PDB entry 9CTU | electron microscopy, 3.03 A resolution | chains A and B of the 6 polymer chains in the assembly

Chain A (and B):
Protein: Membrane protein
From: Severe acute respiratory syndrome coronavirus 2
Notes: chain B of this document is another copy of the same molecule, construct and numbering; everything in this record applies to it too
UniProt: P0DTC5 (VME1_SARS2); residues 1-222 here = UniProt positions 1-222
Amino-acid sequence (231 residues; each row starts with the number of its first residue):
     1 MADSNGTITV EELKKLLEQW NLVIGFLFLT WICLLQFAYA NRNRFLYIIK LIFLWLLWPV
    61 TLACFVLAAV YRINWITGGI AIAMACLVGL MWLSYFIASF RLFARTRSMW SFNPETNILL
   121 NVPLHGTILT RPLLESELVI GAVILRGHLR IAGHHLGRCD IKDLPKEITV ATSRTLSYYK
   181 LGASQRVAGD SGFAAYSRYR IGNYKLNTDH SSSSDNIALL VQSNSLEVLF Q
Unresolved in the structure: 1-15, 205-231
Sequence notes: expression tag (223-231)
Swiss-Prot annotation at these positions:
  - glycosylation: N5 (N-linked (GlcNAc...) asparagine)
  - natural variant: D3 (D3G: In strain: Omicron/BA.1; D3N: In strain: Omicron/BA.5, Omicron/BQ.1.1), Q19 (Q19E: In strain: Omicron/BA.1, Omicron/BA.2 and 7 more), A63 (A63T: In strain: Omicron/BA.1, Omicron/BA.2 and 7 more), I82 (I82T: In strain: Eta/B.1.525 and Delta/B.1.617.2)
  - mutagenesis: R42 to R44 (Partial loss of N-RNA binding)
Bound ions: K+: S99, S111, N113, T116, N117
Residues lining bound ligands: 1PX ((2S,3R,4E)-2-(hexadecanoylamino)-3-hydroxyoctadec-4-en-1-yl dihydrogen phosphate): R44, F45, I48, L51, I52, W55, M109, W110, F112, N113, P114, I128, L129, T130, R131
What the authors report for this chain:
  - binding site for 1PX: R44, F45, I48, L51, I52, W55, M109, W110, P114, R131
  - K+ coordination: S99, S111, N113, T116, N117
  - conformationally variable residues (side-chain flip): W110, H125, P132, E137, R150, H155, R158

Chain A / chain B interface:
Pairs across the interface - 98 pairs, chain A then chain B:
  L17(A) - L17(B)
  E18(A) - L17(B)
  E18(A) - Y71(B)
  E18(A) - I73(B)
  Q19(A) - I73(B)
  W20(A) - N21(B)
  N21(A) - W20(B)
  N21(A) - C64(B)
  N21(A) - L67(B)
  L22(A) - T77(B)
  I24(A) - I24(B)  hydrophobic
  I24(A) - F28(B)  hydrophobic
  G25(A) - C64(B)
  G25(A) - F65(B)
  F26(A) - F65(B)
  F26(A) - I80(B)  hydrophobic
  F26(A) - M84(B)  hydrophobic
  F28(A) - F28(B)  hydrophobic
  F28(A) - L57(B)  hydrophobic
  F28(A) - V60(B)
  F28(A) - T61(B)
  L29(A) - T61(B)
  L29(A) - M84(B)  hydrophobic
  L29(A) - V88(B)  hydrophobic
  L29(A) - M91(B)  hydrophobic
  W31(A) - F28(B)  hydrophobic
  W31(A) - W31(B)  hydrophobic
  W31(A) - F53(B)  hydrophobic
  W31(A) - L57(B)  hydrophobic
  I32(A) - L57(B)  hydrophobic
  I32(A) - W58(B)  hydrophobic
  I32(A) - T61(B)
  I32(A) - M91(B)  hydrophobic
  L35(A) - P114(B)
  Q36(A) - W58(B)
  Q36(A) - M91(B)
  F37(A) - M91(B)  hydrophobic
  Y39(A) - E115(B)
  Y39(A) - L134(B)  hydrophobic
  L54(A) - W31(B)
  L57(A) - F28(B)  hydrophobic
  L57(A) - W31(B)
  W58(A) - I32(B)  hydrophobic
  W58(A) - Q36(B)
  V60(A) - F28(B)
  T61(A) - G25(B)
  T61(A) - F28(B)
  T61(A) - L29(B)
  T61(A) - I32(B)
  C64(A) - N21(B)
  C64(A) - G25(B)
  F65(A) - G25(B)
  F65(A) - F26(B)  hydrophobic
  L67(A) - N21(B)
  I73(A) - E18(B)
  T77(A) - L22(B)
  M84(A) - F26(B)  hydrophobic
  M84(A) - L29(B)  hydrophobic
  M91(A) - I32(B)  hydrophobic
  M91(A) - Q36(B)
  M91(A) - F37(B)  hydrophobic
  P114(A) - L35(B)
  E115(A) - Y39(B)
  L134(A) - Y39(B)  hydrophobic
  L134(A) - A40(B)
  E135(A) - R150(B)  salt bridge
  E137(A) - L145(B)
  L138(A) - L145(B)
  L138(A) - R146(B)
  L138(A) - A188(B)  hydrophobic
  L138(A) - S191(B)
  V139(A) - V143(B)  hydrophobic
  V139(A) - L145(B)
  V139(A) - V187(B)  hydrophobic
  V139(A) - S191(B)
  V139(A) - F193(B)  hydrophobic
  G141(A) - F193(B)
  V143(A) - V139(B)  hydrophobic
  L145(A) - E137(B)
  L145(A) - L138(B)
  L145(A) - V139(B)
  R146(A) - L138(B)
  R150(A) - E135(B)  salt bridge
  A183(A) - Q185(B)
  Q185(A) - A183(B)
  Q185(A) - A195(B)
  V187(A) - V139(B)  hydrophobic
  A188(A) - L138(B)  hydrophobic
  S191(A) - L138(B)
  S191(A) - V139(B)
  F193(A) - V139(B)  hydrophobic
  F193(A) - I140(B)
  F193(A) - G141(B)
  F193(A) - F193(B)  hydrophobic
  F193(A) - A194(B)
  F193(A) - A195(B)  hydrophobic
  A194(A) - F193(B)
  A195(A) - F193(B)  hydrophobic
Other interface residues (no listed pair), chain A (62 interface residues in all): L27, C33, A40, A68, Y71, I80, A81, V88, S94, H155, G182, G192, S197
Other interface residues (no listed pair), chain B (61 interface residues in all): L27, L54, A68, A81, L87, G192, Y196, S197

Summary:
Chain A and chain B form an interface of 62 and 61 residues respectively, with 2 salt bridges. Its one
salt-bridged contact is E135(A)-R150(B). Bound to chain A: compound 1PX. From the paper: a binding site for
1PX at R44(A), F45(A) and I48(A) among others; K+ coordination by S99(A), S111(A) and N113(A) among others.
Chain A and chain B are both Membrane protein (Severe acute respiratory syndrome coronavirus 2); the
structure, Cryo-EM structure of SARS-CoV-2 M (short conformation)bound to C1P, was determined by electron
microscopy, deposited together with 9CTW.
